Entry 8QHC (electron microscopy, 3.10 A resolution); this record covers chains A and D of the 4 polymer chains in the assembly.

== Chain A ==
Name: Protein SidH
Source organism: Legionella pneumophila
UniProt: Q6RCQ4 (Q6RCQ4_LEGPN); residues 1-2225 here = UniProt positions 1-2225
Amino-acid sequence (2244 residues; numbered -18 to 2225; the number before each row is that of its first residue; numbers below 1 keep their minus sign (Met-18 is residue -18)):
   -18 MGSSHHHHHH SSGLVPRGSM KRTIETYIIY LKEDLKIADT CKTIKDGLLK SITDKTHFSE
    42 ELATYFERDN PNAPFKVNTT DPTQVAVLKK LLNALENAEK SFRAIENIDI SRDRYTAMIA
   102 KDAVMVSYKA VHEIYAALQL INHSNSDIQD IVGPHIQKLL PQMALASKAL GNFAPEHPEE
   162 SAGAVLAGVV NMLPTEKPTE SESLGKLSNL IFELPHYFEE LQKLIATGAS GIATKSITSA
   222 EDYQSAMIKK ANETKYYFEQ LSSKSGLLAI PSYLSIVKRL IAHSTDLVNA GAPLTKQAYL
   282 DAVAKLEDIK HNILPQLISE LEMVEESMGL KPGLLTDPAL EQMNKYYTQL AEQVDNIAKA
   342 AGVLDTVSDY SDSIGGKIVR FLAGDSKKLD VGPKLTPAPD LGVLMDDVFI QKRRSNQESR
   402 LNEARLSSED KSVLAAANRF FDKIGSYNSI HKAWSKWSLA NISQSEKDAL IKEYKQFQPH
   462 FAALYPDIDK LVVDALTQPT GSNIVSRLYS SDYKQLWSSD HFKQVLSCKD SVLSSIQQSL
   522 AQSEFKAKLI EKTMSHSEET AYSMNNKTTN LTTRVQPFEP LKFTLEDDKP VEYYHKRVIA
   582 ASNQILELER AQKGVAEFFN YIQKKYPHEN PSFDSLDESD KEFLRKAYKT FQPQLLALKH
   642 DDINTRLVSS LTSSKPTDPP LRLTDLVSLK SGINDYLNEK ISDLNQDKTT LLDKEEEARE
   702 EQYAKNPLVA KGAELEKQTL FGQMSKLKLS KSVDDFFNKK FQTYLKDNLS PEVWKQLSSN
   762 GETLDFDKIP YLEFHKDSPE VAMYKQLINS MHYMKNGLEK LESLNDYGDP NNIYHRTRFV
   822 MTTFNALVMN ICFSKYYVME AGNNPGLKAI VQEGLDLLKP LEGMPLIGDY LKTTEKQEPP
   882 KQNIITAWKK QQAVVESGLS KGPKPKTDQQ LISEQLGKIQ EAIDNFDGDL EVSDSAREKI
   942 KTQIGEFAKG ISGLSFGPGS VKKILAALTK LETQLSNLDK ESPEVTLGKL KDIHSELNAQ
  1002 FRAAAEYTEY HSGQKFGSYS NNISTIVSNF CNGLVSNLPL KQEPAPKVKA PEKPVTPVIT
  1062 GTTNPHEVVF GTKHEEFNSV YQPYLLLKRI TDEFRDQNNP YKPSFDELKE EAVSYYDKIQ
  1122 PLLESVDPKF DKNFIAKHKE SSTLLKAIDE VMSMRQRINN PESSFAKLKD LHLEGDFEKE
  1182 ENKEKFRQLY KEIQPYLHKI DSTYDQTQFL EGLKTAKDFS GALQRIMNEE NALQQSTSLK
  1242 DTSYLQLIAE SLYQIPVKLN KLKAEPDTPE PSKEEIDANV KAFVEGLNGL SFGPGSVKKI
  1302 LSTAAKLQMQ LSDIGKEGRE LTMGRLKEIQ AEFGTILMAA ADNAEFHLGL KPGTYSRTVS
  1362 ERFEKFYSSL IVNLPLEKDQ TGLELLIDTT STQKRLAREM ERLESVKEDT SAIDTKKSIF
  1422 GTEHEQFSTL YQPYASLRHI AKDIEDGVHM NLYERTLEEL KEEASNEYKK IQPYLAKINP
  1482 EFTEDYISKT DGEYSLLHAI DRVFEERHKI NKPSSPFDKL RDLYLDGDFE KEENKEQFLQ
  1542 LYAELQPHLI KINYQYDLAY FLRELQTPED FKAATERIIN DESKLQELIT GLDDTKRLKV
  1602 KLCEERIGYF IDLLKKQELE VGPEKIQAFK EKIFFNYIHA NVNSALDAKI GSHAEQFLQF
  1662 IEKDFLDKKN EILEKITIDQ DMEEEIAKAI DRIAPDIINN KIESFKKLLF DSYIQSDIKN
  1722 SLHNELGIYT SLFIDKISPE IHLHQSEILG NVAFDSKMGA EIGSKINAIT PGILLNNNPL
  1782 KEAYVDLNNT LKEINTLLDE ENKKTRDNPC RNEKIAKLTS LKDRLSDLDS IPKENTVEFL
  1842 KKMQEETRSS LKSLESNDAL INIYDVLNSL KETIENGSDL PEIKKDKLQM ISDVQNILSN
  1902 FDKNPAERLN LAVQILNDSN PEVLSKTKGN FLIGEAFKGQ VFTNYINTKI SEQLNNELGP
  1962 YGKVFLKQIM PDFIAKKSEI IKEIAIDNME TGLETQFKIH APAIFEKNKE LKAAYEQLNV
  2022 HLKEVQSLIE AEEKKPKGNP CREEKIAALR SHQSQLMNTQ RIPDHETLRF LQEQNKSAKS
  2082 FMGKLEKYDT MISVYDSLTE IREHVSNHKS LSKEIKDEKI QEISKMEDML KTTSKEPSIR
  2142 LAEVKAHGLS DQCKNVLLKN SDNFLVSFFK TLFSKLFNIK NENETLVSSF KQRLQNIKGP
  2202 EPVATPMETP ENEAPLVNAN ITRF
Not modelled in the structure: -18 to 2, 90-103, 176-188, 207-227, 268-278, 340-381, 609-616, 656-662, 875-879, 899-908, 1041-1240, 1262-1275, 1313-1326, 1370-1387, 1441-1497, 1620-2225
Differences from the reference sequence: initiating methionine (-18); expression tag (-17 to 0)
From the paper describing this entry:
  - post-translational modification sites: Lys230, Lys358, Lys369, Lys656
  - mutagenesis - K57E/K71E/K110E/A117E/K504E/R819E: abolished binding to t-RNA
  - mutagenesis - K57E/K71E/K110E/A117E/K504E/R819E: abolished binding to Elongation factor Tu

== Chain D ==
Name: E3 ubiquitin--protein ligase
Source organism: Legionella pneumophila
UniProt: A0A2S6F0E3 (A0A2S6F0E3_LEGPN); residue numbers follow UniProt; this construct covers 1-246
Amino-acid sequence (264 residues; each row starts with the number of its first residue; numbers below 1 keep their minus sign (Met-17 is residue -17)):
   -17 MHHHHHHSAG LEVLFQGPMG YRIEMATRNP FDIDHKSKYL REAALEANLS HPETTPTMLT
    43 CPIDSGFLKD PVITPEGFVY NKSSILKWLE TKKEDPQSRK PLTAKDLQPF PELLIIVNRF
   103 VETQTNYEKL KNRLVQNARV AARQKEYTEI PDIFLCPISK TLIKTPVITA QGKVYDQEAL
   163 SNFLIATGNK DETGKKLSID DVVVFDELYQ QIKVYNFYRK REMQKNQIQP SVSSGFGFFS
   223 LNFLTSWLWG TEEKKEKTSS DMTY
Not modelled in the structure: -17 to 16, 205-246
Differences from the reference sequence: initiating methionine (-17); expression tag (-16 to 0)

== Chain A / chain D interface ==
Residue-residue contacts (15):
  Phe564(A) - Gln192(D)
  Phe564(A) - Val196(D)  hydrophobic
  Thr565(A) - Gln192(D)
  Leu566(A) - Gln192(D)
  Leu566(A) - Lys195(D)
  Leu566(A) - Val196(D)  hydrophobic
  Asp684(A) - Gln118(D)  hydrogen bond
  Asp684(A) - Arg121(D)  salt bridge
  Gln687(A) - Arg121(D)  hydrogen bond
  Asp688(A) - Arg121(D)  salt bridge
  Thr691(A) - Arg125(D)  hydrogen bond
  Asp694(A) - Arg203(D)
  Lys695(A) - Phe199(D)
  Glu698(A) - Phe199(D)
  Glu698(A) - Lys202(D)  salt bridge
Interface residues without a listed pair, chain A (11 interface residues in all): Glu680
Interface residues without a listed pair, chain D (11 interface residues in all): Gln193, Tyr200
From the paper, about this interface:
  - interface residues, chain A: Leu566(A), Asp684(A), Asp688(A), Thr691(A), Asp694(A), Lys695(A)

== Summary ==
Chain A and chain D each contribute 11 residues to their interface, with 3 hydrogen bonds and 3 salt bridges.
Polar pairs include Asp684(A)-Arg121(D), Asp688(A)-Arg121(D) and Glu698(A)-Lys202(D). The paper reports that
K57E/K71E/K110E/A117E/K504E/R819E of chain A abolish binding to t-RNA; interface residues Leu566(A), Asp684(A)
and Asp688(A) among others.
Here chain A is Protein SidH and chain D is E3 ubiquitin--protein ligase, both from Legionella pneumophila.
Entry 8QHC (Cryo-EM structure of SidH from Legionella pneumophila in complex with LubX) was determined by
electron microscopy together with 8QFS from the same study.
